7W3Z - chains A and B of the 6 polymer chains in the assembly; structure by electron microscopy, 3.00 A resolution.

# Chain A
Name: Maltodextrin-binding protein, Gastrin-releasing peptide receptor
Organism: Escherichia coli
UniProtKB: chimeric construct of A0A6D0N546, P30550: residues -342 to 23 from A0A6D0N546 (A0A6D0N546_ECOLX) positions 27-392 (UniProt number = residue number + 369); residues 24-341 from P30550 positions 24-341 (same numbers)
Amino-acid sequence (897 residues; each row starts with the number of its first residue; numbers below 1 keep their minus sign (Met-383 is residue -383)):
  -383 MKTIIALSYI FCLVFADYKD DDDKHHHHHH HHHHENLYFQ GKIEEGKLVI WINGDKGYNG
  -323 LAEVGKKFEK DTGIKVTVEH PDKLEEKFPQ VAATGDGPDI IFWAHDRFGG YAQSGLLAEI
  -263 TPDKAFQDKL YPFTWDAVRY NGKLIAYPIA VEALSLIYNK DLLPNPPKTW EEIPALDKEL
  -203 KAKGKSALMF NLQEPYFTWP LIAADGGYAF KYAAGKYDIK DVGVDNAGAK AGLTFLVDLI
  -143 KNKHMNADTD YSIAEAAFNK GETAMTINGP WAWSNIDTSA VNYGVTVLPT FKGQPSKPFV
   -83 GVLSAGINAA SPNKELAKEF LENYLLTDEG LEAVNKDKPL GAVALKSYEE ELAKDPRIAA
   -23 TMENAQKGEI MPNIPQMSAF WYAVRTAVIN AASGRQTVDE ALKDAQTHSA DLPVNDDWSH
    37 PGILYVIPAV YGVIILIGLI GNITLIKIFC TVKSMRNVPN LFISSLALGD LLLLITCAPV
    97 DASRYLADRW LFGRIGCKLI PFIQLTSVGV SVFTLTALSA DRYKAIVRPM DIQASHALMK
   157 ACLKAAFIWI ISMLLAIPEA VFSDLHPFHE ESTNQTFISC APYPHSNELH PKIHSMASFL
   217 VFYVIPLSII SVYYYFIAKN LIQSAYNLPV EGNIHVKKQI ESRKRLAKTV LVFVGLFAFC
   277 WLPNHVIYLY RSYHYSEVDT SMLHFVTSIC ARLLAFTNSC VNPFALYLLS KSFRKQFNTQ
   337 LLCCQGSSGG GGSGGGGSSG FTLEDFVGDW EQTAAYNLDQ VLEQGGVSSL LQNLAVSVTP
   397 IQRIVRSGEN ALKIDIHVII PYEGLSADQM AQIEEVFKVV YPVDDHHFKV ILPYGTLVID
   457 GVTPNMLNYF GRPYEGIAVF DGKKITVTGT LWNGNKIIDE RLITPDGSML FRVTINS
Disordered / not traced: -383 to 36, 338-513
Sequence notes: initiating methionine (-383); expression tag (-382 to -343, 342-513); engineered mutation Ala-171 (Glu198 in A0A6D0N546), Ala-170 (Asn199 in A0A6D0N546), Ala-104 (Lys265 in A0A6D0N546), Ala157 (Ile in P30550)
Cystine bridges: Cys113-Cys196
UniProt features mapped onto this chain:
  - lipidation: Cys339 (S-palmitoyl cysteine)
Reported in the primary citation:
  - mutagenesis - C93A (12-fold), Q120A (25-fold), E175A (10-fold), W277A, N280A, H281A, Y284A, R287A (51-fold), R308A (66-fold): decreased signaling with Gastrin Releasing Peptide PRGNHWAVGHLM(NH2)
  - conformationally variable residues (side-chain flip): Phe273, Trp277

# Chain B
Name: Guanine nucleotide-binding protein G(q) subunit alpha
Organism: Homo sapiens
UniProtKB: P50148 (GNAQ_HUMAN); residues 36-359 here = UniProt positions 36-359
Amino-acid sequence (353 residues; row label = number of the first residue in the row):
     7 MGCTLSAEDK AAVERSKMID RNLREDGEKA RRELKLLLLG TGESGKSTFI KQMRIIHGSG
    67 YSDEDKRGFT KLVYQNIFTA MQAMIRAMDT LKIPYKYEHN KAHAQLVREV DVEKVSAFEN
   127 PYVDAIKSLW NDPGIQECYD RRREYQLSDS TKYYLNDLDR VADPAYLPTQ QDVLRVQVPT
   187 TGIIEYPFDL QSVIFRMVDV GGLRSERRKW IHCFENVTSI MFLVALSEYD QVLVESDNEN
   247 RMEESKALFR TIITYPWFQN SSVILFLNKK DLLEEKIMYS HLVDYFPEYD GPQRDAQAAR
   307 EFILKMFVDL NPDSDKIIYS HFTCATDTEN IRFVFAAVKD TILQLNLKEY NLV
Disordered / not traced: 7
Sequence notes: initiating methionine (7); expression tag (8-35); engineered mutation Gln183 (Arg in P50148), Leu209 (Gln in P50148)
Reported in the primary citation:
  - mutagenesis - R183Q: decreased signaling

# How chain A and chain B interact
Pairs across the interface (49):
  Pro75(A) - Glu355(B)
  Pro75(A) - Tyr356(B)  hydrophobic
  Asn76(A) - Asn357(B)
  Asp137(A) - Tyr356(B)  hydrogen bond
  Arg138(A) - Tyr356(B)
  Ala141(A) - Asn352(B)  hydrogen bond (backbone-side chain)
  Ala141(A) - Tyr356(B)  hydrophobic
  Ile142(A) - Leu349(B)
  Ile142(A) - Leu353(B)  hydrophobic
  Ile142(A) - Leu358(B)  hydrophobic
  Pro145(A) - Ile348(B)
  Pro145(A) - Asn352(B)
  Met146(A) - Ser198(B)
  Ile148(A) - Asn352(B)
  Gln149(A) - Arg37(B)  hydrogen bond
  Ser151(A) - Glu34(B)  hydrogen bond
  Leu244(A) - Asp346(B)
  Pro245(A) - Tyr325(B)
  Pro245(A) - Ser326(B)
  Pro245(A) - Phe339(B)
  Pro245(A) - Ala342(B)
  Val246(A) - Ile323(B)  hydrophobic
  Val246(A) - Ile324(B)
  Glu247(A) - Leu310(B)
  Glu247(A) - Ser326(B)
  Glu247(A) - His327(B)  salt bridge
  Glu247(A) - Phe328(B)
  His251(A) - Leu310(B)
  His251(A) - Lys311(B)
  His251(A) - Val314(B)
  Val252(A) - Ile323(B)  hydrophobic
  Lys254(A) - Ser320(B)
  Gln255(A) - Ser320(B)
  Gln255(A) - Asp321(B)  hydrogen bond (side chain-backbone)
  Gln255(A) - Ile323(B)
  Arg259(A) - Asp346(B)  salt bridge
  Arg259(A) - Leu349(B)
  Arg259(A) - Gln350(B)  hydrogen bond
  Leu262(A) - Leu353(B)  hydrophobic
  Leu262(A) - Leu358(B)
  Leu262(A) - Val359(B)  hydrophobic
  Leu322(A) - Asn357(B)
  Leu322(A) - Leu358(B)  hydrophobic
  Leu325(A) - Leu358(B)
  Leu325(A) - Val359(B)
  Ser326(A) - Asn357(B)
  Ser326(A) - Val359(B)
  Lys327(A) - Asp321(B)  salt bridge
  Phe329(A) - Asn357(B)
Other interface residues (no listed pair), chain A (33 interface residues in all): Met71, Asn73, Asp147, Leu237, Ser240, Gly248, Ser258
Other interface residues (no listed pair), chain B (30 interface residues in all): Arg38, Ala343, Lys345
From the paper, about this interface:
  - specific contacts: Asp137(A)-Tyr356(B) (hydrogen bond), Met146(A)-Ser198(B), Gln149(A)-Glu34(B), Leu244(A)-Ile323(B) (hydrophobic contact), Val246(A)-Ile323(B) (hydrophobic contact), His251(A)-Val314(B) (hydrophobic contact), His251(A)-Leu310(B) (hydrophobic contact), Gln255(A)-Asp321(B) (hydrogen bond), Arg259(A)-Gln350(B) (backbone contact), Asp346(B)-Arg259(A) (hydrogen bond)
  - interface residues, chain A: Ile142(A), Leu262(A), Leu322(A), Leu325(A)
  - interface residues, chain B: Ile323(B), Leu353(B), Leu358(B), Val359(B)

# Summary
The interface between chain A and chain B involves 33 residues on one side and 30 on the other, with 6
hydrogen bonds and 3 salt bridges. Among the polar pairs are Glu247(A)-His327(B), Arg259(A)-Asp346(B) and
Lys327(A)-Asp321(B). The paper describes hydrogen bonds between Asp137(A) and Tyr356(B), Gln255(A) and
Asp321(B) and Asp346(B) and Arg259(A); contacts between Met146(A) and Ser198(B) and Gln149(A) and Glu34(B);
hydrophobic contacts between Leu244(A) and Ile323(B), Val246(A) and Ile323(B) and His251(A) and Val314(B)
among others. From the paper: C93A, Q120A and E175A of chain A, among others, reduce signaling with Gastrin
Releasing Peptide PRGNHWAVGHLM(NH2); interface residues Ile142(A), Leu262(A) and Ile323(B) among others; 10
substitutions were tested in all.
Here chain A is Maltodextrin-binding protein, Gastrin-releasing peptide receptor (Escherichia coli) and chain
B is Guanine nucleotide-binding protein G(q) subunit alpha (Homo sapiens). Entry 7W3Z (Cryo-EM Structure of
Human Gastrin Releasing Peptide Receptor in complex with the agonist Gastrin Releasing Peptide ...) was
determined by electron microscopy, deposited together with 7W40 and 7W41.
